6FVO - chains A and H of the 4 polymer chains in the assembly; structure by X-ray diffraction, 2.69 A resolution.

[Chain A]
Protein: Beta sliding clamp
Organism: Mycobacterium tuberculosis (strain CDC 1551 / Oshkosh)
UniProt: P9WNU0 (DPO3B_MYCTO); residues 1-402 here = UniProt positions 1-402
Sequence (402 residues; each row starts with the number of its first residue):
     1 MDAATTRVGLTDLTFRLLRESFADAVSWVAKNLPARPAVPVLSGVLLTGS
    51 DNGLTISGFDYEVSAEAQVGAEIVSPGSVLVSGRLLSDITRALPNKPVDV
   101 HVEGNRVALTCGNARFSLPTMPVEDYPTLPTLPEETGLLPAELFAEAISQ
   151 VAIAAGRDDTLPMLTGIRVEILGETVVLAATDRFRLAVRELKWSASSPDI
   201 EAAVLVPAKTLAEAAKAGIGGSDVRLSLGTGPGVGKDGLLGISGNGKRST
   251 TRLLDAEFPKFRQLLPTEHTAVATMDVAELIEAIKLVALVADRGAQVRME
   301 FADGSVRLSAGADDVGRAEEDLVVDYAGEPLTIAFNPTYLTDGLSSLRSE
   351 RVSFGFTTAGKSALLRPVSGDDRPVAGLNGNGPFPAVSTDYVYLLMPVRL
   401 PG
Unresolved in the structure: 1-7, 234, 375-378, 402
Differences from the reference sequence: conflict Ser-362 (Pro in P9WNU0)

[Chain H]
Protein: P7 peptide
Sequence (6 residues; numbered 1 to 6; the number before each row is that of its first residue):
     1 XQADLF
Modified positions: ACE (acetyl group) at position 1; Ala-3 (2-amino-3-cyclohexyl-propionic acid; ALC)

[How chain A and chain H interact]
Residue-residue contacts - 27 pairs, chain A then chain H:
  Thr-181(A) / Phe-6(H)
  Arg-183(A) / Asp-4(H)  salt bridge
  Arg-183(A) / Leu-5(H)  hydrogen bond (backbone-backbone)
  Arg-183(A) / Phe-6(H)
  Phe-184(A) / Gln-2(H)
  Phe-184(A) / Ala-3(H)
  Phe-184(A) / Asp-4(H)
  Phe-184(A) / Leu-5(H)
  Arg-185(A) / Leu-5(H)
  Leu-186(A) / Leu-5(H)  hydrophobic
  Pro-259(A) / Phe-6(H)  hydrophobic
  Leu-264(A) / Leu-5(H)  hydrophobic
  Leu-264(A) / Phe-6(H)  hydrophobic
  Asn-336(A) / Gln-2(H)
  Tyr-339(A) / Gln-2(H)
  Gly-360(A) / Ala-3(H)
  Leu-394(A) / Leu-5(H)  hydrophobic
  Met-396(A) / Gln-2(H)  hydrogen bond (backbone-side chain)
  Met-396(A) / Ala-3(H)
  Met-396(A) / Asp-4(H)
  Met-396(A) / Leu-5(H)  hydrophobic
  Pro-397(A) / Gln-2(H)
  Pro-397(A) / Ala-3(H)  hydrogen bond (backbone-backbone)
  Val-398(A) / ACE_1(H)
  Val-398(A) / Gln-2(H)
  Arg-399(A) / ACE_1(H)  hydrogen bond (backbone-backbone)
  Arg-399(A) / Ala-3(H)
Also at the interface, not in a pair above, chain A (16 interface residues in all): Leu-164

[Summary]
The interface between chain A and chain H involves 16 residues on one side and 6 on the other; the contacts
include 4 hydrogen bonds and 1 salt bridge. Polar contacts include Arg-183(A)/Asp-4(H), Met-396(A)/Gln-2(H)
and Arg-183(A)/Leu-5(H).
Here chain A is Beta sliding clamp (Mycobacterium tuberculosis (strain CDC 1551 / Oshkosh)) and chain H is P7
peptide. Entry 6FVO (Mutant DNA polymerase sliding clamp from Mycobacterium tuberculosis with bound P7
peptide) was determined by X-ray diffraction, deposited together with 6FVL, 6FVM and 6FVN.
